Entry 2G2P (X-ray diffraction, 2.10 A resolution); this record covers chains A and B of the 4 polymer chains in the assembly.

Chain A (and B):
Protein: Transthyretin-like protein
Organism: Escherichia coli
Notes: chain B of this document is another copy of the same molecule, construct and numbering; everything in this record applies to it too
UniProt: P76341 (YEDX_ECOLI); residues 1-114 here correspond to UniProt positions 24-137 (UniProt number = residue number + 23)
Chain sequence (114 residues; each row starts with the number of its first residue):
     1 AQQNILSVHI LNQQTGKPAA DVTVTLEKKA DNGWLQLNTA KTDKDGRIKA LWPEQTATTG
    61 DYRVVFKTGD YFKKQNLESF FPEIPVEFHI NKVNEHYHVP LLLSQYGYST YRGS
Disordered / not traced: 1-3
Bound ions: Zn2+ site 1: H9, H98; Zn2+ site 2: D61, H89; Zn2+ site 3: H96, H98; Zn2+ site 4: H96, S114

Interface between chain A and chain B:
Contacting residue pairs (44; chain A residue first):
  D61(A) - P82(B)
  R63(A) - R63(B)
  S79(A) - H89(B)
  F80(A) - F88(B)
  F80(A) - H89(B)  hydrogen bond (backbone-backbone)
  F80(A) - Y97(B)  hydrophobic
  F80(A) - V99(B)  hydrophobic
  F80(A) - R112(B)
  F81(A) - V86(B)  hydrophobic
  F81(A) - E87(B)
  P82(A) - D61(B)
  P82(A) - E87(B)
  P82(A) - F88(B)
  P82(A) - H89(B)
  E83(A) - E87(B)
  P85(A) - P85(B)
  P85(A) - E87(B)
  V86(A) - F81(B)  hydrophobic
  V86(A) - Y108(B)
  E87(A) - F81(B)
  E87(A) - P82(B)
  E87(A) - E83(B)
  E87(A) - P85(B)
  F88(A) - F80(B)
  F88(A) - P82(B)
  H89(A) - F80(B)  hydrogen bond (backbone-backbone)
  Y97(A) - F80(B)  hydrophobic
  V99(A) - F80(B)  hydrophobic
  Y106(A) - Y111(B)
  Y106(A) - R112(B)  hydrogen bond (backbone-backbone)
  G107(A) - T110(B)
  G107(A) - Y111(B)
  Y108(A) - P85(B)
  Y108(A) - V86(B)
  Y108(A) - S109(B)
  Y108(A) - T110(B)  hydrogen bond (backbone-backbone)
  S109(A) - Y108(B)
  S109(A) - S109(B)  hydrogen bond
  T110(A) - G107(B)
  T110(A) - Y108(B)  hydrogen bond (backbone-backbone)
  Y111(A) - Y106(B)
  Y111(A) - G107(B)
  R112(A) - F80(B)
  R112(A) - Y106(B)  hydrogen bond (backbone-backbone)

In short:
21 residues of chain A and 20 residues of chain B are in contact, with 7 hydrogen bonds. Polar pairs include
S109(A)-S109(B), F80(A)-H89(B) and Y106(A)-R112(B). H9(A) and H98(A) form the Zn2+ site 1. The Zn2+ site 2 is
built by D61(A) and H89(A).
Chain A and chain B are both Transthyretin-like protein (Escherichia coli); the structure, Crystal Structure
of E.coli transthyretin-related protein with bound Zn and Br, was determined by X-ray diffraction (same
publication as 2G2N).
